8OLU - chains I and J of the 28 polymer chains in the assembly; structure by electron microscopy, 2.59 A resolution.

[Chain I]
Protein: Proteasome subunit beta
Source organism: Leishmania tarentolae
Reference sequence: A0A640KUX2 (A0A640KUX2_LEITA); numbering as in UniProt (aligned over 1-254)
Amino-acid sequence (254 residues; numbered 1 to 254; the number before each row is that of its first residue):
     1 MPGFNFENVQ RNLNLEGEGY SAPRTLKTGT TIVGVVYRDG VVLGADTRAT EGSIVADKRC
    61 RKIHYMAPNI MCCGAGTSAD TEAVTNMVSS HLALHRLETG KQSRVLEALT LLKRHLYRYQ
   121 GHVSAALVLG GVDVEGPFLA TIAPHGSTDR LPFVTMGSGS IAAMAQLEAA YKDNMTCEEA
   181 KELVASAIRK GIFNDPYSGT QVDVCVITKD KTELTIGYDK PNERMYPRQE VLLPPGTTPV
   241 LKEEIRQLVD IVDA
Not modelled in the structure: 1-29, 249-254

[Chain J]
Protein: Proteasome subunit beta
Source organism: Leishmania tarentolae
Reference sequence: A0A640KQX8 (A0A640KQX8_LEITA); residue numbers follow UniProt; this construct covers 1-205
Amino-acid sequence (205 residues; numbered 1 to 205; the number before each row is that of its first residue):
     1 MSIMAYSGGS VMAMAGKECF VIISDNRLGE QLKTISTEVP KLHVVNDSIV YGLTGLRTDQ
    61 QTFANKVQFR TEMYKLREER DITGKAFAAM ITSMLYEARF GPWFVEPVIG SIDKSTGEVY
   121 LCATDLIGAP CEPEDYVCAG TAAESLHGMC EALWRPGMSP EELFEIAAQA MLSACDRDSL
   181 SGYGAVAMIV TKDKVTTRLI KGRKD
Not modelled in the structure: 1

[How chain I and chain J interact]
Residue-residue contacts (59; chain I residue first):
  E51(I) - E106(J)
  I54(I) - H147(J)
  A56(I) - C131(J)  hydrophobic
  A56(I) - P133(J)
  D57(I) - E132(J)
  D57(I) - P133(J)
  K58(I) - E151(J)  salt bridge
  R59(I) - E134(J)  salt bridge
  T77(I) - R99(J)
  T77(I) - I127(J)
  S78(I) - A129(J)
  A79(I) - Y96(J)
  A79(I) - I127(J)  hydrophobic
  A79(I) - A129(J)
  D80(I) - Y96(J)  hydrogen bond
  D80(I) - R99(J)  salt bridge
  A83(I) - Y96(J)  hydrophobic
  H122(I) - R99(J)  hydrogen bond (backbone-side chain)
  H122(I) - F100(J)
  S124(I) - R99(J)
  R224(I) - E151(J)  salt bridge
  R228(I) - W154(J)
  R228(I) - P156(J)
  E230(I) - R155(J)  salt bridge
  V231(I) - R155(J)
  L233(I) - E165(J)
  L233(I) - Q169(J)
  P235(I) - E161(J)
  P235(I) - E165(J)
  G236(I) - E165(J)  hydrogen bond (backbone-side chain)
  T237(I) - E165(J)
  T238(I) - E165(J)  hydrogen bond
  T238(I) - A168(J)
  T238(I) - Q169(J)  hydrogen bond
  P239(I) - I200(J)
  P239(I) - K201(J)  hydrogen bond (backbone-backbone)
  V240(I) - F164(J)  hydrophobic
  V240(I) - L199(J)
  L241(I) - L199(J)  hydrogen bond (backbone-backbone)
  L241(I) - K201(J)
  K242(I) - R198(J)
  K242(I) - L199(J)  hydrogen bond (backbone-backbone)
  E243(I) - T197(J)
  E243(I) - R198(J)  salt bridge
  E244(I) - V195(J)
  E244(I) - T196(J)
  E244(I) - T197(J)  hydrogen bond (backbone-backbone)
  I245(I) - K194(J)
  I245(I) - V195(J)
  I245(I) - T196(J)
  R246(I) - D47(J)  salt bridge
  R246(I) - K194(J)
  R246(I) - V195(J)  hydrogen bond (backbone-backbone)
  Q247(I) - D193(J)
  Q247(I) - K194(J)
  L248(I) - D47(J)
  L248(I) - K192(J)
  L248(I) - D193(J)  hydrogen bond (backbone-backbone)
  L248(I) - K194(J)
Interface residues without a listed pair, chain I (35 interface residues in all): Y119, V123, P234
Interface residues without a listed pair, chain J (38 interface residues in all): D125, G128, E144, A152, L153, I166, L172

[Summary]
Chain I and chain J form an interface of 35 and 38 residues respectively; the contacts include 11 hydrogen
bonds and 7 salt bridges. Polar pairs include K58(I)-E151(J), R59(I)-E134(J) and D80(I)-R99(J).
Chain I is Proteasome subunit beta and chain J is Proteasome subunit beta, both from Leishmania tarentolae;
the structure, Leishmania tarentolae proteasome 20S subunit in complex with
1-Benzyl-N-(3-(cyclopropylcarbamoyl)phenyl)-6-oxo-1,6-dihydropyridazine-3-carboxamide, was determined by
electron microscopy.
